Entry 6RU7 (X-ray diffraction, 2.08 A resolution); this record covers chains A and C.

== Chain A ==
Name: Casein kinase I isoform delta
Organism: Homo sapiens
Notes: EC 2.7.11.1, 2.7.11.26
UniProt: P48730 (KC1D_HUMAN), isoform P48730-2; numbering as in UniProt (aligned over 1-294)
Amino-acid sequence (296 residues; each row starts with the number of its first residue; numbers below 1 keep their minus sign (Ser-1 is residue -1)):
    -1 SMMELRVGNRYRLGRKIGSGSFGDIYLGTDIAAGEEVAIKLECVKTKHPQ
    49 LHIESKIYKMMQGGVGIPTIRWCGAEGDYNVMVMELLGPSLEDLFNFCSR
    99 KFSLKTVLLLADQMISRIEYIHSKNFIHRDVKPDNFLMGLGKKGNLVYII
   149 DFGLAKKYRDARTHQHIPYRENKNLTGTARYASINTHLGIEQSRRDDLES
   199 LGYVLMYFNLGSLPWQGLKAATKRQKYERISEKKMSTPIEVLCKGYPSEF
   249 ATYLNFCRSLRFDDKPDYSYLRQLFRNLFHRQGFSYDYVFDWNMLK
Disordered / not traced: -1 to 2
Construct notes: expression tag (-1 to 0)
Metal / ion sites: Na+: Asn143, Tyr286, Asn291
Small-molecule neighbours: ADP (adenosine-5'-diphosphate): Ile15, Gly16, Ser17, Gly18, Phe20, Ile23, Ala36, Lys38, Glu52, Tyr56, Met82, Glu83, Leu84, Leu85, Asp132, Leu135, Ile148, Asp149, Phe150
Swiss-Prot annotation at these positions:
  - active site: Asp128 (Proton acceptor)
  - binding site (ATP): Ile15 to Ile23, Lys38
  - natural variant: Thr44 (T44A: In FASPS2), His46 (H46R: In FASPS2), Ser97 (S97C: In breast cancer samples)
  - mutagenesis: Lys38 (K38M: Impaired kinase activity and abnormal subcellular localization with exclusive accumulation to the nucleus), Thr176 (T176I: Impaired kinase activity and abnormal subcellular localization with exclusive accumulation to the nucleus)
What the authors report for this chain:
  - mutagenesis - K154E (1.5-fold): increased catalytic activity
  - mutagenesis - K171E (1.5-fold): increased catalytic activity with Tumor protein 63 (chain C)

== Chain C ==
Name: Tumor protein 63
UniProt: Q9H3D4 (P63_HUMAN); residues 579-594 here correspond to UniProt positions 618-633 (UniProt number = residue number + 39)
Amino-acid sequence (16 residues; numbered 579 to 594; the number before each row is that of its first residue):
   579 YTPSSASTVSVGSSET
Disordered / not traced: 594
Modified positions: Ser582 (phosphoserine; SEP); Ser585 (phosphoserine; SEP)
Construct notes: conflict Tyr579 (Arg618 in Q9H3D4)
What the authors report for this chain:
  - post-translational modification sites: Thr586, Ser588, Ser591
  - mutagenesis - T586A: unchanged catalytic activity
  - mutagenesis - S592V, E593A: increased catalytic activity
  - mutagenesis - V589A: decreased catalytic activity on second phosphorylation site
  - mutagenesis - V589A: increased catalytic activity on phosphorylation of S591

== How chain A and chain C interact ==
Pairs across the interface (37):
  Ser19(A) with Ser588(C)
  Arg127(A) with Ser591(C), hydrogen bond (side chain-backbone); Ser592(C); Glu593(C), salt bridge
  Asp128(A) with Ser588(C), hydrogen bond
  Lys130(A) with Thr586(C), hydrogen bond (side chain-backbone); Ser588(C), hydrogen bond
  Gly151(A) with Ser592(C)
  Leu152(A) with Val589(C); Gly590(C); Ser591(C)
  Ala153(A) with Ser592(C), hydrogen bond (backbone-side chain)
  Lys171(A) with Glu593(C), salt bridge
  Leu173(A) with Val589(C), hydrophobic
  Thr174(A) with Val589(C); Glu593(C), hydrogen bond
  Gly175(A) with Val587(C); Ser588(C); Val589(C), hydrogen bond (backbone-backbone)
  Thr176(A) with Ser585(C); Thr586(C); Val587(C); Ser588(C)
  Ala177(A) with Ser585(C)
  Arg178(A) with Ser585(C), hydrogen bond (backbone-backbone); Thr586(C)
  Gln214(A) with Ser585(C)
  Gly215(A) with Ser585(C)
  Ala218(A) with Thr580(C)
  Ala219(A) with Tyr579(C), hydrogen bond (backbone-backbone); Thr580(C)
  Thr220(A) with Thr580(C)
  Lys221(A) with Thr580(C), hydrogen bond (backbone-side chain)
  Lys224(A) with Thr580(C)
  Tyr225(A) with Ala584(C); Val589(C)
  Ile228(A) with Ser585(C)
Also at the interface, not in a pair above, chain A (27 interface residues in all): Asp149, Lys154, Trp213, Leu216
The authors on this interface:
  - pairs named by the authors: Arg127(A)-Glu593(C) (salt bridge), Ala153(A)-Ser592(C) (backbone contact), Lys154(A)-Glu593(C), Lys171(A)-Glu593(C) (salt bridge)
  - interface residues, chain A: Arg178(A), Lys224(A)
  - interface residues, chain C: Ser588(C), Val589(C), Glu593(C)

== Summary ==
The interface between chain A and chain C involves 27 residues on one side and 12 on the other, with 10
hydrogen bonds and 2 salt bridges. Polar pairs include Arg127(A)-Glu593(C), Lys171(A)-Glu593(C) and
Arg127(A)-Ser591(C). The paper describes salt bridges between Arg127(A) and Glu593(C) and Lys171(A) and
Glu593(C); a backbone contact between Ala153(A) and Ser592(C); a contact between Lys154(A) and Glu593(C). The
paper reports that S592V and E593A of chain C increase catalytic activity; interface residues Arg178(A),
Lys224(A) and Ser588(C) among others; 6 substitutions were tested in all.
Chain A is Casein kinase I isoform delta (Homo sapiens) and chain C is Tumor protein 63; the structure,
Crystal structure of Casein Kinase I delta (CK1d) in complex with double phosphorylated p63 PAD2P peptide, was
determined by X-ray diffraction (same publication as 6RU6 and 6RU8).
